Entry 8VH2 (electron microscopy, 4.31 A resolution (low resolution: residue-level contacts below are approximate; hydrogen-bond / salt-bridge calls are withheld)); this record covers chains A and C of the 12 polymer chains in the assembly.

== Chain A ==
Name: CH505.M5.G458Y SOSIP gp120
Source organism: Human immunodeficiency virus 1
Reference sequence: M4M5H1 (M4M5H1_9HIV1); the construct lacks a stretch of the UniProt sequence and is renumbered around it, so the offset changes along the chain: 34-147 = UniProt 30-143; 157-309 = UniProt 144-296; 312-321 = UniProt 297-306; 322-359 = UniProt 308-345; 1 more segments
Chain sequence (464 residues; numbered 31 to 505 plus 1 insertion-coded residue; 12 numbers in that range are skipped by the numbering (no residue carries them; nothing is unmodelled there); the number before each row is that of its first residue):
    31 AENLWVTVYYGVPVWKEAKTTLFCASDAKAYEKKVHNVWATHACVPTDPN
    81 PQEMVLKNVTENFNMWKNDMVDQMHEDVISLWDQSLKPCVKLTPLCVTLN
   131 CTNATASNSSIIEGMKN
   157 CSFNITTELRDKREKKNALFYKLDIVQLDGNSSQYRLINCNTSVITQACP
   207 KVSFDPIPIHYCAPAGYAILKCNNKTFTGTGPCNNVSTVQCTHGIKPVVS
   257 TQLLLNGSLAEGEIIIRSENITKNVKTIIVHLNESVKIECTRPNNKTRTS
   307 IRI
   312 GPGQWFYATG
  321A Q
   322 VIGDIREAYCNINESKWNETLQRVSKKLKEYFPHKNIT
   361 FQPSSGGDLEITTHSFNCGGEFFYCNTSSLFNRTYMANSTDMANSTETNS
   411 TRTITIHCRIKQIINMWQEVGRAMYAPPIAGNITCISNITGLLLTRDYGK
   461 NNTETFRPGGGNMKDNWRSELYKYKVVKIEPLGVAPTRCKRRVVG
Disordered / not traced: 31, 63-70, 399-408, 504-505
Differences from the reference sequence: expression tag (31-33); conflict Leu34 (Met30 in M4M5H1), Lys64 (Glu60 in M4M5H1), Lys279 (Asn266 in M4M5H1), Trp316 (Ala301 in M4M5H1), Tyr458 (Gly443 in M4M5H1), Lys488 (Glu473 in M4M5H1), Ile489 (Val474 in M4M5H1), Glu490 (Lys475 in M4M5H1), Arg498 (Asn483 in M4M5H1), Cys499 (Ala484 in M4M5H1), Lys500 (Arg485 in M4M5H1)
Disulfide bonds: Cys119-Cys205, Cys126-Cys196, Cys131-Cys157, Cys218-Cys247, Cys228-Cys239, Cys296-Cys331, Cys378-Cys445, Cys385-Cys418
From the paper describing this entry:
  - mutagenesis - N197D (6-fold): increased binding to CH235 UCA
  - mutagenesis - N197D (9-fold): decreased binding to I60
  - mutagenesis - N386A (2 fold), N386R (2-fold): increased binding to CH235.12 Fab
  - mutagenesis - N386A: unchanged binding to CH235 UCA
  - post-translational modification sites: Asn197, Asn386

== Chain C ==
Name: CH235.12 Fab Heavy Chain
Source organism: Homo sapiens
Notes: antibody fragment or engineered binder
Chain sequence (225 residues; row label = number of the first residue in the row; a row labelled like 82A-82C holds insertion residues (82A, then the next letters in order)):
     1 QVRLAQYGGGVKRLGATMTLSCVASGYTFNDYYIHWVRQAPGQGFELLGY
    51 ID
   52A P
    53 ANGRPDYAGALRERLSFYRDKSMETLYMDL
82A-82C RSL
    83 RYDDTAMYYCVRNVGTAG
100A-100E SLLHY
   101 DHWGSGSPVIVSSASTKGPSVFPLAPSSKSTSGGTAALGCLVKDYFPEPV
   151 TVSWNSGALTSGVHTFPAVLQSSGLYSLSSVVTVPSSSLGTQTYICNVNH
   201 KPSNTKVDKRVEPKSC
Disordered / not traced: 129-133
Disulfide bonds: Cys22-Cys92, Cys140-Cys196

== How chain A and chain C interact ==
Residue-residue contacts (27; chain A residue first):
  Glu275(A) - Gly100(C)
  Glu275(A) - Ser100A(C)
  Thr278(A) - Leu100B(C)
  Asn280(A) - Leu100B(C)
  Lys282(A) - Tyr33(C)
  Lys282(A) - Thr98(C)
  Lys282(A) - Ala99(C)
  Lys282(A) - Gly100(C)
  Lys282(A) - Leu100B(C)
  Ser365(A) - Pro57(C)
  Ser365(A) - Arg64(C)
  Gly366(A) - Pro57(C)
  Gly367(A) - Asn54(C)
  Gly367(A) - Gly55(C)
  Asp368(A) - Asn54(C)
  Asp368(A) - Arg71(C)
  Ile371(A) - Asn54(C)
  Ile371(A) - Arg56(C)
  Gln428(A) - Lys73(C)
  Val430(A) - Lys73(C)
  Arg456(A) - Asp58(C)
  Asp457(A) - Asp58(C)
  Asp457(A) - Arg64(C)
  Arg467(A) - Asp58(C)
  Arg467(A) - Arg64(C)
  Gly471(A) - Asn54(C)
  Arg478(A) - Ala99(C)
Other interface residues (no listed pair), chain A (23 interface residues in all): Trp96, Thr198, Ile277, Val281, Glu429, Thr455, Tyr458
Other interface residues (no listed pair), chain C (17 interface residues in all): Asn30, Gly61, Ser74
The authors on this interface:
  - specific contacts: Ser364(A)-Arg56(C)
  - epitope / paratope residues, chain A: Ser364(A), Gly469(A) (from molecular simulation)
  - epitope / paratope residues, chain C: Asn54(C), Arg56(C) (from molecular simulation)

== Summary ==
23 residues of chain A and 17 residues of chain C are in contact. The authors report a contact between
Ser364(A) and Arg56(C). The paper reports that N386A and N386R of chain A increase binding to CH235.12 Fab;
epitope/paratope residues Ser364(A), Gly469(A) and Asn54(C) among others.
Chain A is CH505.M5.G458Y SOSIP gp120 (Human immunodeficiency virus 1) and chain C is CH235.12 Fab Heavy Chain
(Homo sapiens); the structure, CH235.12 Fab bound to the HIV-1 CH505.M5 SOSIP, was determined by electron
microscopy together with 8VGV, 8VGW and 8VH3 from the same study.
